Entry 8WI8 (electron microscopy, 2.70 A resolution); this record covers chains O and A of the 28 polymer chains in the assembly.

# Chain O
Molecule: 50S ribosomal protein L15
From: Mycolicibacterium smegmatis MC2 155
Reference sequence: A0QSG8 (A0QSG8_MYCS2); numbering as in UniProt (aligned over 1-147)
Amino-acid sequence (147 residues; numbered 1 to 147; the number before each row is that of its first residue):
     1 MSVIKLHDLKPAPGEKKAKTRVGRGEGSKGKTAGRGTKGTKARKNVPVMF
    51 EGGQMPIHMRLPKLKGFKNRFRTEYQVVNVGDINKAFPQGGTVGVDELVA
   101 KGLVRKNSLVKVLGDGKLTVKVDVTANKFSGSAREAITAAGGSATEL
Unresolved in the structure: 1-2

# Chain A
Molecule: 23S rRNA
From: Mycolicibacterium smegmatis MC2 155
Sequence (3119 nucleotides; row label = number of the first residue in the row):
     2 AAGUGUUUAAGGGCGCAUGGUGGAUGCCUUGGCACUGGGAGCCGAUGAAG
    52 GACGUAGGAGGCUGCGAUAAGCCUCGGGGAGCUGUCAACCGAGCGUUGAU
   102 CCGAGGAUGUCCGAAUGGGGAAACCCGGCACGAGUGAUGUCGUGUCACCA
   152 GGCGCUGAAUAUAUAGGCGUCUGGGGGGAACGCGGGGAAGUGAAACAUCU
   202 CAGUACCCGUAGGAAGAGAAAACAAAAUGUGAUUCCGUGAGUAGUGGCGA
   252 GCGAAAGCGGAGGAUGGCUAAACCGUAUGCAUGUGAUACCGGGUAGGGGU
   302 UGUGUGUGCGGGGUUGUGGGACCUAUCUUUCCGGCUCUACCUGGCUGGAG
   352 GGCAGUGAGAAAAUGUUGUGGUUAGCGGAAAUGGCUUGGGAUGGCCUGCC
   402 GUAGACGGUGAGAGCCCGGUACGUGAAAACCCGACGUCUGUCUUGAUGGU
   452 GUUCCCGAGUAGCAGCGGGCCCGUGGAAUCUGCUGUGAAUCUGCCGGGAC
   502 CACCCGGUAAGCCUGAAUACUUCCCAGUGACCGAUAGCGGAUUAGUACCG
   552 UGAGGGAAUGGUGAAAAGUACCCCGGGAGGGGAGUGAAAGAGUACCUGAA
   602 ACCGUGCGCUUACAAUCCGUCAGAGCCCUCGACGUGUCGUGGGGUGAUGG
   652 CGUGCCUUUUGAAGAAUGAGCCUGCGAGUCAGGGACAUGUCGCGAGGUUA
   702 ACCCGGGUGGGGUAGCCGCAGCGAAAGCGAGUCUGAAUAGGGCGUAUCCA
   752 CACAAGAGUGUGUGGUGUAGUGGUGUGUUCUGGACCCGAAGCGGAGUGAU
   802 CUACCCAUGGCCAGGGUGAAGCGCGGGUAAGACCGCGUGGAGGCCCGAAC
   852 CCACUUAGGUUGAAGACUGAGGGGAUGAGCUGUGGGUAGGGGUGAAAGGC
   902 CAAUCAAACUCCGUGAUAGCUGGUUCUCCCCGAAAUGCAUUUAGGUGCAG
   952 CGUCGCAUGUUUCUUGCCGGAGGUAGAGCUACUGGAUGGCCGAUGGGCCC
  1002 CACAGGGUUACUGACGUCAGCCAAACUCCGAAUGCCGGUAAGUCCAAGAG
  1052 UGCGGCAGUGAGACGGCGGGGGAUAAGCUCCGUGCGUCGAGAGGGAAACA
  1102 GCCCAGAUCGCCGGCUAAGGCCCCUAAGCGUGUGCUAAGUGGAAAAGGAU
  1152 GUGCAGUCGCGAAGACAACCAGGAGGUUGGCUUAGAAGCAGCCACCCUUG
  1202 AAAGAGUGCGUAAUAGCUCACUGGUCAAGUGAUUGUGCGCCGAUAAUGUA
  1252 GCGGGGCUCAAGCACACCGCCGAAGCCGCGGCAGCCAACGUGUUGGCUGG
  1302 GUAGGGGAGCGUCCUGCAUCCGGUGAAGCCGCCGAGUGAUCGAGUGGUGG
  1352 AGGGUGUGGGAGUGAGAAUGCAGGCAUGAGUAGCGAUUAGGCAAGUGAGA
  1402 ACCUUGCCCGCCGAAAGACCAAGGGUUCCUGGGCCAGGCCAGUCCGCCCA
  1452 GGGUGAGUCGGGACCUAAGGCGAGGCCGACAGGCGUAGUCGAUGGACAAC
  1502 GGGUUGAUAUUCCCGUACCCGUGUAUGUGCGUCCAUGAUGAAUCAGCGGU
  1552 ACUAACCAUCCAAAACCACCGUGACCGCACCUUUCGGGGUGUGGCGUUGG
  1602 UGGGGCUGCAUGGGACCUUCGUUGGUAGUAGUCAAGCGAUGGGGUGACGC
  1652 AGGAAGGUAGCCGUACCGGUCAGUGGUAAUACCGGGGUAAGCCUGUAGGG
  1702 AGUCAGAUAGGUAAAUCCGUCUGGCAUAUAUCCUGAGAGGUGAUGCAUAG
  1752 CCGAGUGAGGCGAAUUCGGUGAUCCUAUGCUGCCGAGAAAAGCCUCUAGC
  1802 GAGGACAUACACGGCCCGUACCCCAAACCAACACAGGUGGUCAGGUAGAG
  1852 AAUACUAAGGCGUACGAGUGAACUAUGGUUAAGGAACUCGGCAAAAUGCC
  1902 CCCGUAACUUCGGGAGAAGGGGGACCCACAUGGCGUGUAAGCCUUUACGG
  1952 CCCAAGCGUGAGUGGGUGGCACAAACCAGUGAGAAGCGACUGUUUACUAA
  2002 AAACACAGGUCCGUGCGAAGUCGCAAGACGAUGUAUACGGACUGACGCCU
  2052 GCCCGGUGCUGGAAGGUUAAGAGGACCCGUUAACUCCCUUUGGGGGUGAA
  2102 GCGGAGAAUUUAAGCCCCAGUAAACGGCGGUGGUAACUAUAACCAUCCUA
  2152 AGGUAGCGAAAUUCCUUGUCGGGUAAGUUCCGACCUGCACGAAUGGCGUA
  2202 ACGACUUCUCAACUGUCUCAACCAUAGACUCGGCGAAAUUGCACUACGAG
  2252 UAAAGAUGCUCGUUACGCGCGGCAGGACGAAAAGACCCCGGGACCUUCAC
  2302 UACAACUUGGUAUUGGUGCUCGAUACGGUUUGUGUAGGAUAGGUGGGAGA
  2352 CUGUGAAGCUCACACGCCAGUGUGGGUGGAGUCGUUGUUGAAAUACCACU
  2402 CUGAUCGUAUUGGGCCUCUAACCUCGGACCGUAUAUCCGGUUCAGGGACA
  2452 GUGCCUGGUGGGUAGUUUAACUGGGGCGGUUGCCUCCUAAAAUGUAACGG
  2502 AGGCGCCCAAAGGUUCCCUCAACCUGGACGGCAAUCAGGUGUUGAGUGUA
  2552 AGUGCACAAGGGAGCUUGACUGCGAGACGGACAUGUCGAGCAGGGACGAA
  2602 AGUCGGGACUAGUGAUCCGGCACCUCUGAGUGGAAGGGGUGUCGCUCAAC
  2652 GGAUAAAAGGUACCCCGGGGAUAACAGGCUGAUCUUCCCCAAGAGUCCAU
  2702 AUCGACGGGAUGGUUUGGCACCUCGAUGUCGGCUCGUCGCAUCCUGGGGC
  2752 UGGAGCAGGUCCCAAGGGUUGGGCUGUUCGCCCAUUAAAGCGGCACGCGA
  2802 GCUGGGUUUAGAACGUCGUGAGACAGUUCGGUCUCUAUCCGCCGCGCGCG
  2852 UCAGAAGCUUGAGGAAACCUGUCCCUAGUACGAGAGGACCGGGACGGACG
  2902 AACCUCUGGUAUACCAGUUGUCCCACCAGGGGCACGGCUGGAUAGCCACG
  2952 UUCGGACAGGAUAACCGCUGAAAGCAUCUAAGCGGGAAACCUCUUCCAAG
  3002 ACCAGGCUUCUCACCCUCUAGGAGGGAUAAGGCCCCCCGCAGACCACGGG
  3052 AUUGAUAGACCAGACCUGGAAGCCUAGUAAUAGGUGCAGGGAACUGGCAC
  3102 UAACCGGCCGAAAACUUAC
Unresolved in the structure: 1171-1220, 1564-1607

# How chain O and chain A interact
Contacting residue pairs (158):
  Leu6(O) - G1317(A)  hydrogen bond to the base
  Leu6(O) - C1318(A)  sugar contact
  His7(O) - G1317(A)  base contact
  His7(O) - C1318(A)  hydrogen bond to the sugar
  His7(O) - A1319(A)  hydrogen bond to the sugar
  His7(O) - G1357(A)  base contact
  His7(O) - U1358(A)  hydrogen bond to the sugar
  Lys10(O) - U1358(A)  phosphate contact
  Lys10(O) - G1359(A)  phosphate contact
  Pro11(O) - G1359(A)  phosphate contact
  Ala12(O) - U691(A)  sugar contact
  Pro13(O) - U691(A)  sugar contact
  Gly14(O) - G690(A)  hydrogen bond to the sugar
  Glu15(O) - G690(A)  hydrogen bond to the base
  Glu15(O) - U691(A)  sugar contact
  Glu15(O) - G776(A)  sugar contact
  Lys16(O) - G1360(A)  salt bridge to the phosphate
  Lys16(O) - G1361(A)  salt bridge to the phosphate
  Lys17(O) - G776(A)  hydrogen bond to the sugar
  Lys17(O) - U777(A)  sugar contact
  Lys17(O) - G1308(A)  salt bridge to the phosphate
  Lys19(O) - U680(A)  salt bridge to the phosphate
  Lys19(O) - C681(A)  salt bridge to the phosphate
  Lys19(O) - U777(A)  phosphate contact
  Lys19(O) - G778(A)  phosphate contact
  Thr20(O) - G778(A)  hydrogen bond to the phosphate
  Arg21(O) - C927(A)  base contact
  Arg21(O) - U1364(A)  base contact
  Arg21(O) - G1365(A)  salt bridge to the phosphate
  Val22(O) - G679(A)  sugar contact
  Gly23(O) - U925(A)  hydrogen bond to the sugar
  Gly23(O) - U926(A)  phosphate contact
  Arg24(O) - G679(A)  salt bridge to the phosphate
  Arg24(O) - U926(A)  hydrogen bond to the base
  Arg24(O) - C927(A)  base contact
  Arg24(O) - G1365(A)  salt bridge to the phosphate
  Gly25(O) - U926(A)  hydrogen bond to the phosphate
  Gly25(O) - C927(A)  phosphate contact
  Gly25(O) - U928(A)  phosphate contact
  Glu26(O) - U928(A)  phosphate contact
  Gly27(O) - U928(A)  hydrogen bond to the phosphate
  Gly27(O) - C929(A)  base contact
  Ser28(O) - U928(A)  base contact
  Lys29(O) - G1306(A)  salt bridge to the phosphate
  Gly30(O) - U926(A)  phosphate contact
  Lys31(O) - U658(A)  salt bridge to the phosphate
  Lys31(O) - U659(A)  salt bridge to the phosphate
  Lys31(O) - U925(A)  hydrogen bond to the base
  Lys31(O) - U926(A)  hydrogen bond to the phosphate
  Thr32(O) - G679(A)  base contact
  Thr32(O) - G1305(A)  phosphate contact
  Ala33(O) - G679(A)  base contact
  Gly34(O) - G1305(A)  hydrogen bond to the phosphate
  Arg35(O) - G679(A)  hydrogen bond to the base
  Arg35(O) - C786(A)  salt bridge to the phosphate
  Arg35(O) - G1059(A)  sugar contact
  Arg35(O) - G1305(A)  hydrogen bond to the phosphate
  Gly36(O) - G1059(A)  phosphate contact
  Gly36(O) - U1060(A)  phosphate contact
  Gly36(O) - A1304(A)  sugar contact
  Gly36(O) - G1305(A)  phosphate contact
  Thr37(O) - U660(A)  phosphate contact
  Thr37(O) - U1060(A)  hydrogen bond to the phosphate
  Lys38(O) - U659(A)  phosphate contact
  Lys38(O) - U660(A)  phosphate contact
  Lys38(O) - U922(A)  salt bridge to the phosphate
  Lys38(O) - G923(A)  salt bridge to the phosphate
  Gly39(O) - C921(A)  phosphate contact
  Thr40(O) - G920(A)  hydrogen bond to the sugar
  Thr40(O) - C921(A)  phosphate contact
  Thr40(O) - G946(A)  hydrogen bond to the sugar
  Thr40(O) - U947(A)  hydrogen bond to the phosphate
  Lys41(O) - U947(A)  hydrogen bond to the phosphate
  Lys41(O) - G948(A)  salt bridge to the phosphate
  Lys41(O) - G1059(A)  salt bridge to the phosphate
  Lys41(O) - G1061(A)  base contact
  Ala42(O) - C786(A)  hydrogen bond to the base
  Arg43(O) - U922(A)  salt bridge to the phosphate
  Arg43(O) - G923(A)  hydrogen bond to the base
  Lys44(O) - A919(A)  salt bridge to the phosphate
  Lys44(O) - G920(A)  salt bridge to the phosphate
  Asn45(O) - U780(A)  phosphate contact
  Asn45(O) - C781(A)  hydrogen bond to the phosphate
  Val46(O) - U947(A)  phosphate contact
  Val46(O) - G948(A)  phosphate contact
  Phe50(O) - A195(A)  base contact
  Phe50(O) - U947(A)  sugar contact
  Glu51(O) - G948(A)  sugar contact
  Gly52(O) - U941(A)  hydrogen bond to the sugar
  Gly52(O) - G946(A)  hydrogen bond to the base
  Gly52(O) - U947(A)  base contact
  Gly53(O) - U941(A)  hydrogen bond to the sugar
  Gln54(O) - A940(A)  hydrogen bond to the sugar
  Gln54(O) - U941(A)  sugar contact
  Gln54(O) - A2582(A)  hydrogen bond to the base
  Gln54(O) - G2652(A)  base contact
  Met55(O) - A2616(A)  base contact
  Met55(O) - G2652(A)  sugar contact
  Met55(O) - G2653(A)  base contact
  Ile57(O) - C2583(A)  sugar contact
  His58(O) - A251(A)  phosphate contact
  Met59(O) - G250(A)  sugar contact
  Met59(O) - U2617(A)  hydrogen bond to the sugar
  Arg60(O) - C2583(A)  hydrogen bond to the base
  Arg60(O) - A2584(A)  sugar contact
  Arg60(O) - A2616(A)  hydrogen bond to the sugar
  Arg60(O) - U2617(A)  sugar contact
  Arg60(O) - G2652(A)  base contact
  Leu61(O) - U2617(A)  phosphate contact
  Pro62(O) - U2617(A)  phosphate contact
  Pro62(O) - C2618(A)  phosphate contact
  Lys63(O) - C249(A)  hydrogen bond to the sugar
  Lys63(O) - C2618(A)  hydrogen bond to the phosphate
  Lys63(O) - C2619(A)  salt bridge to the phosphate
  Lys65(O) - A725(A)  salt bridge to the phosphate
  Lys65(O) - G2640(A)  hydrogen bond to the phosphate
  Lys65(O) - U2641(A)  salt bridge to the phosphate
  Gly66(O) - A725(A)  sugar contact
  Gly66(O) - G2639(A)  hydrogen bond to the phosphate
  Gly66(O) - G2640(A)  phosphate contact
  Phe67(O) - A725(A)  hydrogen bond to the sugar
  Phe67(O) - A726(A)  sugar contact
  Phe67(O) - C2627(A)  base contact
  Phe67(O) - U2628(A)  sugar contact
  Phe67(O) - G2638(A)  base contact
  Phe67(O) - G2639(A)  sugar contact
  Lys68(O) - G245(A)  phosphate contact
  Asn69(O) - A726(A)  phosphate contact
  Asn69(O) - A727(A)  phosphate contact
  Asn69(O) - U2628(A)  sugar contact
  Arg70(O) - A2630(A)  base contact
  Phe71(O) - G2629(A)  sugar contact
  Phe71(O) - A2630(A)  sugar contact
  Arg72(O) - G724(A)  hydrogen bond to the base
  Arg72(O) - A727(A)  salt bridge to the phosphate
  Arg72(O) - G728(A)  hydrogen bond to the base
  Gln76(O) - C720(A)  hydrogen bond to the base
  Val77(O) - A721(A)  base contact
  Val77(O) - G730(A)  base contact
  Asn79(O) - A721(A)  hydrogen bond to the base
  Lys101(O) - G697(A)  phosphate contact
  Leu103(O) - C720(A)  base contact
  Arg105(O) - C718(A)  base contact
  Arg105(O) - G719(A)  hydrogen bond to the base
  Arg105(O) - C720(A)  base contact
  Lys106(O) - U714(A)  hydrogen bond to the sugar
  Lys111(O) - G730(A)  salt bridge to the phosphate
  Leu113(O) - A721(A)  base contact
  Leu113(O) - G730(A)  base contact
  Leu113(O) - A731(A)  phosphate contact
  Gly114(O) - A731(A)  hydrogen bond to the phosphate
  Asp115(O) - A721(A)  base contact
  Asp115(O) - A731(A)  sugar contact
  Lys117(O) - G765(A)  salt bridge to the phosphate
  Ser130(O) - G730(A)  phosphate contact
  Ser130(O) - A731(A)  hydrogen bond to the phosphate
  Gly131(O) - G730(A)  hydrogen bond to the phosphate
  Ser132(O) - A731(A)  phosphate contact
Interface residues without a listed pair, chain O (82 interface residues in all): Leu9, Ala18, Met49, Tyr75, Lys85, Gly102, Asn107, Phe129
Interface residues without a listed pair, chain A (96 interface residues in all): A244, G252, C692, A696, A715, G716, C723, C729, G768, U769, U775, C787, A1058, G1307

# In short
Chain O and chain A form an interface of 82 and 96 residues respectively; the contacts include 47 hydrogen
bonds and 25 salt bridges. Among the polar pairs are Leu6(O)-G1317(A), Glu15(O)-G690(A) and Arg24(O)-U926(A).
Chain O is 50S ribosomal protein L15 and chain A is 23S rRNA, both from Mycolicibacterium smegmatis MC2 155;
the structure, Cryo- EM structure of Mycobacterium smegmatis 50S ribosomal subunit (body 1) of 70S ribosome,
bS1 and ..., was determined by electron microscopy (same publication as 8WHX, 8WHY, 8WI7, 8WI9, 8WIB, 8WIC,
8WID and 8WIF).
